3EH5 - chains A and B of the 3 polymer chains in the assembly; structure by X-ray diffraction, 2.80 A resolution.

# Chain A
Name: Cytochrome c oxidase subunit 1
Organism: Thermus thermophilus
Notes: EC 1.9.3.1
Reference sequence: Q5SJ79 (COX1_THET8); residue numbers follow UniProt; this construct covers 2-562
Chain sequence (618 residues; row label = number of the first residue in the row; numbers below 1 keep their minus sign (Ser-55 is residue -55)):
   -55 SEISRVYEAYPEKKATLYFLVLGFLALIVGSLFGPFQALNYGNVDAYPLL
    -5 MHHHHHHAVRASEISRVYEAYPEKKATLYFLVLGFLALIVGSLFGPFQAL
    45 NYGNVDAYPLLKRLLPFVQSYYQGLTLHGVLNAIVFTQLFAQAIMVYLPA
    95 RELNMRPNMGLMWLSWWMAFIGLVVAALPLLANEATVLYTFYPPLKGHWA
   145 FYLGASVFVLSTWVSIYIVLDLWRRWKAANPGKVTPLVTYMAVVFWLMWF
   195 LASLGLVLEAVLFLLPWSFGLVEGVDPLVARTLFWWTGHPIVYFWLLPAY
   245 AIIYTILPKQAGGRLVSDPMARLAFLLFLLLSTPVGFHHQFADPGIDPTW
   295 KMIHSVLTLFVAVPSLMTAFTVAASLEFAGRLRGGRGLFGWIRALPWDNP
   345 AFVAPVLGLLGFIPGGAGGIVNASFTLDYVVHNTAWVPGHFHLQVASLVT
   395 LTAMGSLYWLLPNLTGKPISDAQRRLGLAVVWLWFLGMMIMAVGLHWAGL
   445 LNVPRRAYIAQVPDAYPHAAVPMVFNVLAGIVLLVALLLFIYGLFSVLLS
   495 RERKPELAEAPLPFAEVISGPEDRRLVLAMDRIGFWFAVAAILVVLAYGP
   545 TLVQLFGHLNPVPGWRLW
Not modelled in the structure: -55 to 5
Differences from the reference sequence: expression tag (-55 to 1); engineered mutation Arg258 (Lys in Q5SJ79)
Bound ions: heme Fe: His72, His386; Cu+: His233, His282, His283; heme-as Fe near His384 (its only coordinating residue here)
Ligand contacts:
  - heme-as (HAS): Tyr133, Trp229, Val236, Tyr237, Trp239, Leu240, Tyr244, His282, His283, Thr302, Ala306, Ser309, Leu310, Thr312, Ala313, Val316, Ala317, Leu320, Trp335, Ile336, Val350, Leu353, Leu354, Phe356, Ile357, Gly360, Gly363, Ile364, Asn366, Ala367, Asp372, His376, Asn377, Val381, His384, Phe385, Gln388, Val389, Val393, Arg449
  - heme (HEM): Leu32, Ser36, Gly39, Pro40, Gln42, Ala43, Tyr46, Tyr65, Leu69, His72, Gly73, Asn76, Ala77, Phe80, Leu132, Tyr133, Pro382, Phe385, His386, Val389, Ala390, Thr394, Trp428, Met432, Met435, Leu439, Arg449, Arg450, Ala451, Leu477
UniProt features mapped onto this chain:
  - binding site (Fe(II)-heme a): His72, His386
  - binding site (Cu cation): His233, Tyr237, His282, His283
  - binding site (heme a3): His384
  - cross-link: His233 to Tyr237 (1'-histidyl-3'-tyrosine (His-Tyr))
Reported in the primary citation:
  - heme-as coordination: His384
  - binding site for heme-as: His376, Arg449

# Chain B
Name: Cytochrome c oxidase subunit 2
Organism: Thermus thermophilus
Notes: EC 1.9.3.1
Reference sequence: Q5SJ80 (COX2_THET8); residues 3-168 here = UniProt positions 3-168
Chain sequence (166 residues; row label = number of the first residue in the row):
     3 DQHKAHKAILAYEKGWLAFSLAMLFVFIALIAYTLATHTAGVIPAGKLER
    53 VDPTTVRQEGPWADPAQAVVQTGPNQYTVYVLAFAFGYQPNPIEVPQGAE
   103 IVFKITSPDVIHGFHVEGTNINVEVLPGEVSTVRYTFKRPGEYRIICNQY
   153 CGLGHQNMFGTIVVKE
Differences from the reference sequence: engineered mutation Gln4 (Glu in Q5SJ80)
Bound ions: dinuclear copper ion: His114, His157
UniProt features mapped onto this chain:
  - binding site (Cu cation): His114, Cys149, Cys153, His157

# Interface between chain A and chain B
Residue-residue contacts - 112 pairs, chain A then chain B:
  Ser64(A) with Leu155(B)
  Tyr66(A) with Tyr152(B), hydrophobic; His157(B); Gln158(B), hydrogen bond
  Thr130(A) with Tyr152(B), hydrogen bond (backbone-side chain)
  Leu132(A) with Tyr152(B), hydrophobic
  Tyr136(A) with Gln151(B)
  Pro137(A) with Ile113(B)
  Pro138(A) with Asp111(B); Val112(B), hydrophobic; Pro129(B), hydrophobic
  Leu139(A) with Val112(B), hydrophobic; Tyr152(B), hydrophobic
  Asp220(A) with Arg52(B), salt bridge
  Pro221(A) with Leu128(B); Pro129(B)
  Leu222(A) with Leu128(B)
  Arg225(A) with Glu126(B), salt bridge; Gln151(B)
  Arg258(A) with Gln4(B)
  Val260(A) with His8(B), hydrogen bond (backbone-side chain)
  Met264(A) with Glu15(B)
  Phe285(A) with Pro46(B)
  Ala286(A) with Asn124(B); Val125(B); Glu126(B), hydrogen bond (backbone-backbone)
  Asp287(A) with Pro46(B); Glu126(B)
  Pro288(A) with Glu126(B); Leu128(B); Glu131(B); Val132(B); Ser133(B)
  Gly289(A) with Ala47(B), hydrogen bond (backbone-backbone); Gly48(B)
  Ile290(A) with Gly48(B)
  Pro292(A) with Gly48(B)
  Val300(A) with Ile30(B), hydrophobic
  Leu303(A) with Leu26(B); Ile30(B), hydrophobic
  Phe304(A) with Phe27(B), hydrophobic
  Val307(A) with Leu23(B), hydrophobic; Leu26(B), hydrophobic
  Leu310(A) with Trp18(B), hydrogen bond (backbone-side chain); Ser22(B)
  Met311(A) with Glu15(B); Trp18(B)
  Phe314(A) with Ile11(B); Tyr14(B), hydrophobic; Glu15(B); Trp18(B)
  Thr315(A) with Glu15(B), hydrogen bond
  Phe322(A) with Gln4(B)
  Ser368(A) with Ile33(B)
  Phe369(A) with Ile33(B), hydrophobic
  Thr370(A) with Ile33(B); Thr36(B), hydrogen bond
  Tyr373(A) with Ile45(B); Pro46(B); Asn122(B); Asn124(B), hydrogen bond (backbone-side chain)
  His376(A) with Asn124(B); Glu126(B), salt bridge; Asn150(B)
  Asn377(A) with Glu126(B); Asn150(B), hydrogen bond (side chain-backbone); Gln151(B)
  Asn446(A) with His117(B), hydrogen bond; Glu119(B); Gly120(B)
  Pro448(A) with Ile148(B)
  Arg449(A) with His157(B)
  Arg450(A) with Gln151(B), hydrogen bond; His157(B), hydrogen bond (backbone-side chain)
  Ala451(A) with His157(B)
  Tyr452(A) with Gln158(B)
  Gln455(A) with Gln158(B), hydrogen bond
  Val456(A) with Gln158(B); Asn159(B)
  Ala459(A) with Arg146(B), hydrogen bond (backbone-side chain)
  Tyr460(A) with Arg146(B); Ile148(B); Phe161(B)
  Ile512(A) with Gln4(B); His8(B), hydrogen bond (backbone-side chain)
  Ser513(A) with His5(B); His8(B), hydrogen bond (backbone-side chain)
  Gly514(A) with His5(B); His8(B)
  Pro515(A) with His5(B); Lys9(B)
  Glu516(A) with Lys9(B), salt bridge; Leu12(B); Lys16(B), salt bridge
  Asp517(A) with His8(B), salt bridge
  Leu549(A) with Leu50(B), hydrophobic
  His552(A) with Leu50(B); Arg52(B), hydrogen bond (backbone-side chain)
  Asn554(A) with Arg52(B); Val53(B), hydrogen bond (side chain-backbone); Gly130(B), hydrogen bond (side chain-backbone)
  Val556(A) with Pro55(B), hydrophobic; Pro129(B)
  Trp559(A) with Pro110(B); Asp111(B), hydrogen bond (side chain-backbone); Val112(B), hydrophobic
  Leu561(A) with Ala87(B), hydrophobic; Val112(B), hydrophobic; Cys153(B); Gly154(B); Leu155(B), hydrogen bond (backbone-backbone)
  Trp562(A) with Leu155(B), hydrophobic
Also at the interface, not in a pair above, chain A (74 interface residues in all): Val131, Ser261, Asp291, Lys295, Met296, Ser299, Ala318, Ile364, Val374, Thr378, Leu445, Ile453, Gln548, Pro557
Also at the interface, not in a pair above, chain B (60 interface residues in all): Phe29, Ala34, Val44, Thr56, Cys149

# Summary
Chain A and chain B form an interface of 74 and 60 residues respectively; the contacts include 22 hydrogen
bonds and 6 salt bridges. Polar contacts include Asp220(A)-Arg52(B), Arg225(A)-Glu126(B) and
His376(A)-Glu126(B). Bound to chain A: heme and heme-as. The paper reports a binding site for heme-as at
His376(A) and Arg449(A); heme-as coordination by His384(A).
Here chain A is Cytochrome c oxidase subunit 1 and chain B is Cytochrome c oxidase subunit 2, both from
Thermus thermophilus. Entry 3EH5 (Structure of the reduced form of cytochrome ba3 oxidase from Thermus
thermophilus) was determined by X-ray diffraction, deposited together with 3EH3 and 3EH4.
